PDB entry 8PHQ | electron microscopy, 2.69 A resolution | chains BC and BM of the 78 polymer chains in the assembly

== Chain BC (and BM) ==
Name: Major capsid protein
From: Borreliella burgdorferi B31
Notes: chain BM of this document is another copy of the same molecule, construct and numbering; everything in this record applies to it too
Amino-acid sequence (319 residues; row label = number of the first residue in the row):
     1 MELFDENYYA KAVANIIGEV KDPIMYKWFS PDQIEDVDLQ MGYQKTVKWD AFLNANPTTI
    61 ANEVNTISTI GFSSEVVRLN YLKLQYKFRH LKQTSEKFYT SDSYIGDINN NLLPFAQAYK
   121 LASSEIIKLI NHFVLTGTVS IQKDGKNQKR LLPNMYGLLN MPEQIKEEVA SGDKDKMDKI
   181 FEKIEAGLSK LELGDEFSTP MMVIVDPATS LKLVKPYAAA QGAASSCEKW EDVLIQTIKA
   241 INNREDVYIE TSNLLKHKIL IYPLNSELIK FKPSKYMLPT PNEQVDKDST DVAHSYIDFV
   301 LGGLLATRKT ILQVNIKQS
Not modelled in the structure: 1-2, 219-222

== How chain BC and chain BM interact ==
Residue-residue contacts (69):
  Lys45(BC) - Ser103(BM)
  Val47(BC) - Tyr104(BM)  hydrophobic
  Trp49(BC) - Asp107(BM)
  Trp49(BC) - Asn111(BM)
  Trp49(BC) - Leu113(BM)  hydrophobic
  Trp49(BC) - Leu121(BM)
  Asp50(BC) - Leu121(BM)
  Ala51(BC) - Leu121(BM)  hydrophobic
  Ala51(BC) - Glu125(BM)
  Phe52(BC) - Glu125(BM)
  Leu53(BC) - Tyr86(BM)
  Leu53(BC) - Glu125(BM)
  Asn54(BC) - Ile141(BM)
  Ala55(BC) - Tyr86(BM)  hydrogen bond (backbone-side chain)
  Ala55(BC) - Ile141(BM)  hydrophobic
  Asn56(BC) - Tyr86(BM)
  Asn56(BC) - Ser140(BM)
  Asn56(BC) - Asn147(BM)  hydrogen bond (side chain-backbone)
  Asn56(BC) - Lys149(BM)
  Pro57(BC) - Leu84(BM)  hydrophobic
  Pro57(BC) - Tyr86(BM)
  Pro57(BC) - Leu129(BM)  hydrophobic
  Pro57(BC) - Val139(BM)
  Pro57(BC) - Lys149(BM)  hydrogen bond (backbone-side chain)
  Pro57(BC) - Phe299(BM)  hydrophobic
  Thr58(BC) - Leu84(BM)
  Thr58(BC) - Gln85(BM)  hydrogen bond (backbone-backbone)
  Thr59(BC) - Leu82(BM)
  Thr59(BC) - Lys83(BM)
  Thr59(BC) - Leu84(BM)
  Thr59(BC) - Lys149(BM)  hydrogen bond
  Ile60(BC) - Met41(BM)
  Ile60(BC) - Lys83(BM)  hydrogen bond (backbone-backbone)
  Ile60(BC) - Gln85(BM)
  Ile67(BC) - Gln85(BM)
  Ile67(BC) - Tyr296(BM)  hydrophobic
  Ser68(BC) - Tyr86(BM)
  Ser68(BC) - Lys87(BM)  hydrogen bond (backbone-backbone)
  Thr69(BC) - Tyr86(BM)
  Thr69(BC) - Lys87(BM)
  Ile70(BC) - Tyr86(BM)  hydrophobic
  Ile70(BC) - Lys87(BM)  hydrogen bond (backbone-backbone)
  Ile70(BC) - Ala122(BM)  hydrophobic
  Phe72(BC) - Arg89(BM)
  Phe72(BC) - Asn111(BM)
  Phe72(BC) - Leu113(BM)  hydrophobic
  Phe72(BC) - Ala118(BM)  hydrophobic
  Ser73(BC) - Asn111(BM)
  Ser74(BC) - Ile108(BM)
  Ser74(BC) - Asn111(BM)
  Gly194(BC) - Asn253(BM)
  Asp195(BC) - Lys128(BM)
  Asp195(BC) - Asn253(BM)  hydrogen bond
  Glu196(BC) - Lys21(BM)  salt bridge
  Phe197(BC) - Thr251(BM)
  Ser225(BC) - Ser226(BM)
  Ser226(BC) - Cys227(BM)
  Cys227(BC) - Cys227(BM)  hydrophobic
  Glu228(BC) - Ser226(BM)
  Glu228(BC) - Lys229(BM)  salt bridge
  Gln236(BC) - Lys229(BM)  hydrogen bond
  Ala240(BC) - Ser210(BM)  hydrogen bond (backbone-side chain)
  Ala240(BC) - Val214(BM)  hydrophobic
  Ile241(BC) - Leu211(BM)  hydrophobic
  Asn243(BC) - Lys27(BM)
  Asn243(BC) - Glu250(BM)
  Asn243(BC) - Thr251(BM)
  Arg244(BC) - Ser210(BM)  hydrogen bond
  Arg244(BC) - Thr251(BM)  hydrogen bond
Interface residues without a listed pair, chain BC (38 interface residues in all): Val76, Tyr217, Val233, Glu267
Interface residues without a listed pair, chain BM (44 interface residues in all): Phe88, Leu112, Ile126, Leu213, Pro216, Glu231

== Overview ==
38 residues of chain BC face 44 of chain BM across their interface, with 13 hydrogen bonds and 2 salt bridges.
Among the polar pairs are Glu196(BC)-Lys21(BM), Glu228(BC)-Lys229(BM) and Ala55(BC)-Tyr86(BM).
Both chains are Major capsid protein (Borreliella burgdorferi B31). Entry 8PHQ (Top cap of the Borrelia
bacteriophage BB1 procapsid, fivefold-symmetrized outer shell) was determined by electron microscopy (same
publication as 8PHP, 8PHR and 8PHS).
